3JUK - chains B and C of the 4 polymer chains in the assembly; structure by X-ray diffraction, 2.30 A resolution.

[Chain B (and C)]
Protein: UDP-glucose pyrophosphorylase (GalU)
Source organism: Helicobacter pylori
Notes: EC 2.7.7.9; chain C of this document is another copy of the same molecule, construct and numbering; everything in this record applies to it too
Reference sequence: O25363 (O25363_HELPY); residue numbers follow UniProt; this construct covers 1-273
Chain sequence (281 residues; numbered 1 to 281; the number before each row is that of its first residue):
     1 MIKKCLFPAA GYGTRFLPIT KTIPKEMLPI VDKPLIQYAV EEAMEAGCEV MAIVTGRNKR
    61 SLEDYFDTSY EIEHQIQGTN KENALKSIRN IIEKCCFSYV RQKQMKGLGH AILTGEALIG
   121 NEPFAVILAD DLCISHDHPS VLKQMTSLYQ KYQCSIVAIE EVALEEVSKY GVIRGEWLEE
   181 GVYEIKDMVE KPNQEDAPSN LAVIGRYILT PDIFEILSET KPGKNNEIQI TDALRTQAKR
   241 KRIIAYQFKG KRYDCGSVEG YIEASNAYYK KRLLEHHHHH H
Disordered / not traced: 71-79, 273-281 (chain C: 71-79, 274-281)
Construct notes: expression tag (274-281)
Ion coordination: Mg2+: Asp130 (together with uridine-5'-diphosphate-glucose)
Ligand contacts: uridine-5'-diphosphate-glucose (UPG): Pro8, Ala9, Ala10, Gly11, Lys25, Glu26, Gln102, Met105, Lys106, Gly107, Leu108, Ala111, Leu128, Asp130, Asp131, Lys169, Tyr170, Gly171, Glu190, Lys191, Val203, Ile204, Gly205, Tyr207, Gln229, Thr231, Arg252

[Chain B / chain C interface]
Pairs across the interface (37):
  Lys4(B) with Ala117(C)
  Arg57(B) with Thr68(C), hydrogen bond
  Lys59(B) with Arg60(C); Glu63(C), salt bridge
  Arg60(B) with Arg60(C); Asp64(C), salt bridge
  Glu63(B) with Lys59(C); Arg60(C), salt bridge; Glu63(C)
  Asp64(B) with Arg60(C), salt bridge
  Asp67(B) with Lys59(C), salt bridge; Arg101(C), salt bridge
  Thr68(B) with Arg57(C); Arg101(C), hydrogen bond
  Ile92(B) with Lys103(C)
  Cys95(B) with Lys103(C), hydrogen bond (backbone-side chain)
  Cys96(B) with Ala117(C), hydrophobic
  Phe97(B) with Val100(C)
  Ser98(B) with Tyr99(C); Val100(C); Leu118(C)
  Tyr99(B) with Ser98(C); Tyr99(C), hydrogen bond (backbone-backbone)
  Val100(B) with Phe97(C); Ser98(C)
  Arg101(B) with Phe66(C), hydrogen bond (side chain-backbone); Asp67(C), salt bridge; Thr68(C); Ile92(C)
  Lys103(B) with Ile92(C); Glu93(C), hydrogen bond (side chain-backbone); Cys95(C), hydrogen bond (side chain-backbone)
  Ala117(B) with Lys4(C); Leu118(C)
  Leu118(B) with Ser98(C); Ala117(C); Leu118(C), hydrophobic
Also at the interface, not in a pair above, chain C (22 interface residues in all): Ser69, Cys96

[In short]
19 residues of chain B face 22 of chain C across their interface; the contacts include 7 hydrogen bonds and 7
salt bridges. Polar contacts include Lys59(B)-Glu63(C), Arg60(B)-Asp64(C) and Glu63(B)-Arg60(C). Bound to
chain B: uridine-5'-diphosphate-glucose.
Chain B and chain C are both UDP-glucose pyrophosphorylase (GalU) (Helicobacter pylori); the structure, The
Crystal Structure of UDP-glucose pyrophosphorylase complexed with UDP-glucose, was determined by X-ray
diffraction, deposited together with 3JUJ.
